Entry 7MUQ (electron microscopy, 4.60 A resolution (low resolution: residue-level contacts below are approximate; hydrogen-bond / salt-bridge calls are withheld)); this record covers chains GH and WH of the 205 polymer chains in the assembly.

== Chain GH (and WH) ==
Protein: Type IV secretion protein IcmK
Source organism: Legionella pneumophila
Notes: chain WH of this document is another copy of the same molecule, construct and numbering; everything in this record applies to it too
UniProt: A0A2S6FBG9 (A0A2S6FBG9_LEGPN); residues 1-361 here = UniProt positions 1-361
Sequence (361 residues; row label = number of the first residue in the row):
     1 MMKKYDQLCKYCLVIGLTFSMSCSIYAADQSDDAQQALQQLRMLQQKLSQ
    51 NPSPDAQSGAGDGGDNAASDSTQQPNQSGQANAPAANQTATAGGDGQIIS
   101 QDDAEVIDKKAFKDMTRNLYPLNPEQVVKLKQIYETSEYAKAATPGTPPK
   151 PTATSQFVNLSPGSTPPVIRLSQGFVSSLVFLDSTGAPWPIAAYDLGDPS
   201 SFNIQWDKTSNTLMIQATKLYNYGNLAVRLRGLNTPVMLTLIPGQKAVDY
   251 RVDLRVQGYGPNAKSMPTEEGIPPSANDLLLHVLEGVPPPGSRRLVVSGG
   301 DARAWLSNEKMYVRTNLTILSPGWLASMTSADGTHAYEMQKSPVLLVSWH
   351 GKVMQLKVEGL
Disordered / not traced: 1-103 (chain WH: 1-103, 264-277, 361)

== Chain GH / chain WH interface ==
Contacting residue pairs (50; chain GH residue first):
  Asp108(GH) with Pro121(WH); Asn123(WH); Gln126(WH)
  Phe112(GH) with Gln126(WH); Lys129(WH); Leu130(WH)
  Tyr120(GH) with Ser137(WH)
  Pro124(GH) with Ala140(WH)
  Val128(GH) with Ala140(WH)
  Lys131(GH) with Lys141(WH); Ala143(WH); Pro145(WH)
  Glu135(GH) with Pro145(WH); Tyr221(WH)
  Glu138(GH) with Leu220(WH); Tyr221(WH)
  Tyr139(GH) with Tyr221(WH)
  Ala142(GH) with Tyr221(WH); Asn222(WH)
  Thr144(GH) with Tyr223(WH)
  Pro148(GH) with Tyr223(WH)
  Lys150(GH) with Thr165(WH)
  Pro151(GH) with Pro166(WH)
  Ala153(GH) with Pro162(WH); Gly163(WH)
  Thr154(GH) with Pro162(WH)
  Ser155(GH) with Pro162(WH)
  Gly174(GH) with Asn225(WH)
  Phe175(GH) with Tyr223(WH); Gly224(WH); Asn225(WH)
  Val176(GH) with Asp195(WH); Asn225(WH)
  Ser178(GH) with Met238(WH)
  Val180(GH) with Asn234(WH)
  Pro188(GH) with Asn234(WH)
  Ser210(GH) with Arg229(WH)
  Asn211(GH) with Asn234(WH)
  Thr212(GH) with Arg229(WH)
  Met214(GH) with Asp195(WH)
  Tyr250(GH) with Pro166(WH); Asn225(WH); Leu226(WH); Met238(WH); Leu239(WH); Thr240(WH)
  Arg251(GH) with Thr235(WH); Pro236(WH); Met238(WH)
  Asp253(GH) with Pro162(WH)
Also at the interface, not in a pair above, chain GH (33 interface residues in all): Thr116, Gln132, Leu182
Also at the interface, not in a pair above, chain WH (35 interface residues in all): Leu122, Ile133, Leu160, Ser161, Ser164, Ala227

== Summary ==
The interface between chain GH and chain WH involves 33 residues on one side and 35 on the other.
Chain GH and chain WH are both Type IV secretion protein IcmK (Legionella pneumophila); the structure,
Reconstruction of the Legionella pneumophila Dot/Icm T4SS 3DVA Map 1, was determined by electron microscopy
together with 7MUC, 7MUD, 7MUE, 7MUS, 7MUV, 7MUW and 7MUY from the same study.
